Entry 4TUR (X-ray diffraction, 2.17 A resolution); this record covers chains A and T of the 4 polymer chains in the assembly.

Chain A:
Protein: DNA polymerase beta
Organism: Homo sapiens
Notes: EC 2.7.7.7, 4.2.99.-
UniProt: P06746 (DPOLB_HUMAN); numbering as in UniProt (aligned over 7-335)
Chain sequence (329 residues; numbered 7 to 335; the number before each row is that of its first residue):
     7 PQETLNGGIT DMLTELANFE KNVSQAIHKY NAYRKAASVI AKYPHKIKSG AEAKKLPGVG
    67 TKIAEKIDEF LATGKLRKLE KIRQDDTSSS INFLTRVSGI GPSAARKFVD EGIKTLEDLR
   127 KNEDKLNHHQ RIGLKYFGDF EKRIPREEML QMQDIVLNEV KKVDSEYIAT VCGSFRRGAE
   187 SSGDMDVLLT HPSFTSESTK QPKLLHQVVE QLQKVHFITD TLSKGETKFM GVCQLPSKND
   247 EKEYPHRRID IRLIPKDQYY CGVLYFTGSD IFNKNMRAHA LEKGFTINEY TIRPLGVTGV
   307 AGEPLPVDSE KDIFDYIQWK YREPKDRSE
Disordered / not traced: 205-206
Ion coordination: Na+ site 1: Lys60, Leu62, Val65 (shared with 1 residue of chain D); Na+ site 2: Thr101, Val103, Ile106 (shared with 1 residue of chain P); Mg2+ site 1: Asp190 (together with 0KX); Mg2+ site 2: Asp190, Asp192 (together with 0KX) (shared with 1 residue of chain P)
Ligand contacts: 0KX (2'-deoxy-5'-O-[(R)-hydroxy{[(R)-hydroxy(phosphonooxy)phosphoryl]amino}phosphoryl]cytidine): Arg149, Gly179, Ser180, Arg183, Ser188, Gly189, Asp190, Asp192, Tyr271, Phe272, Thr273, Gly274, Ser275, Asp276, Asn279
Swiss-Prot annotation at these positions:
  - region: Arg183 to Asp192 (DNA-binding)
  - active site: Lys72 (Nucleophile)
  - binding site (K(+)): Lys60, Leu62, Val65, Thr101, Val103, Ile106
  - binding site (Na(+)): Lys60, Leu62, Val65, Thr101, Val103, Ile106
  - binding site (dATP): Arg149, Ser180, Arg183, Gly189, Asp190
  - binding site (dCTP): Arg149, Ser180, Arg183, Gly189, Asp190
  - binding site (dGTP): Arg149, Ser180, Arg183, Gly189, Asp190, Asp192
  - binding site (dTTP): Arg149, Ser180, Arg183, Gly189, Asp190
  - binding site (Mg(2+)): Asp190, Asp192, Asp256
  - modified residue: Lys72 (N6-acetyllysine), Arg83 (Omega-N-methylarginine), Arg152 (Omega-N-methylarginine)
  - cross-link (Glycyl lysine isopeptide (Lys-Gly)): Lys41 (interchain with G-Cter in ubiquitin), Lys61 (interchain with G-Cter in ubiquitin), Lys81 (interchain with G-Cter in ubiquitin)
  - natural variant: Leu22 (L22P: Found in a gastric cancer sample; uncertain significance), Tyr39 (Y39C: Found in a gastric cancer sample; uncertain significance), Gly118 (G118V: Decreased DNA-directed DNA polymerase activity), Arg137 (R137Q: Decreased function in base-excision repair), Arg149 (R149I: Decreased DNA-directed DNA polymerase activity), Asp160 (D160N: Found in a gastric cancer sample; uncertain significance), Cys239 (C239R: Found in a gastric cancer sample; uncertain significance), Lys289 (K289M: Found in a colon cancer sample; uncertain significance), Asn294 (N294D: Found in a gastric cancer sample; uncertain significance), Glu295 (E295K: Found in a gastric cancer sample; uncertain significance)
  - mutagenesis: Phe25 (F25W: No effect on 5'-dRP lyase activity. Decreased ssDNA binding), His34 (H34G: Decreased 5'-dRP lyase activity. Decreased ssDNA binding), Lys35 (K35A: Decreased 5'-dRP lyase activity. Decreased ssDNA binding. Loss of 5'-dRP lyase activity; when associated with A-68 and A-72. Decreased ssDNA binding; when associated with A-68 and A-72 ...), Tyr39 (Y39F: No effect on 5'-dRP lyase activity; Y39Q: Abolishes DNA polymerase and 5'-dRP lyase activity), Lys41 (K41R: Abolishes ubiquitination; when associated with R-61 and R-81), Lys60 (K60A: Decreased 5'-dRP lyase activity. Decreased ssDNA binding), Lys61 (K61R: Abolishes ubiquitination; when associated with R-41 and R-81), Lys68 (K68A: No effect on 5'-dRP lyase activity. Decreased ssDNA binding. Loss of 5'-dRP lyase activity; when associated with A-35 and A-72. Decreased ssDNA binding; when associated with A-35 and A-72 ...), Glu71 (E71Q: No effect on 5'-dRP lyase activity. No effect on structure shown by circular dichroism. No effect on ssDNA binding), Lys72 (K72A: Severely reduced 5'-dRP lyase activity. Does not affect ssDNA binding. Loss of 5'-dRP lyase activity; when associated with A-35 and A-68. Decreased ssDNA binding ...), Glu75 (E75A: Slightly decreased 5'-dRP lyase activity. Decreased ssDNA binding. No effect on structure shown by circular dichroism), Lys81 (K81R: Abolishes ubiquitination; when associated with R-41 and R-61), 5 further mutagenesis entries in UniProt
From the paper describing this entry:
  - catalytic residues: Asp190, Asp192, Asp256

Chain T:
Molecule: 16-nt DNA strand
Sequence (16 nucleotides; numbered 1 to 16; the number before each row is that of its first residue):
     1 CCCACGGCCC ATCACC
Ion coordination: Cisplatin Pt: DG6, DG7

Interface between chain A and chain T:
Pairs across the interface (16):
  His34(A) - DC5(T)  stacking on the base
  Ser229(A) - DC10(T)  phosphate contact
  Ser229(A) - DA11(T)  sugar contact
  Lys230(A) - DC10(T)  phosphate contact
  Lys230(A) - DA11(T)  hydrogen bond to the phosphate
  Gly231(A) - DC10(T)  phosphate contact
  Glu232(A) - DC10(T)  hydrogen bond to the phosphate
  Thr233(A) - DC9(T)  hydrogen bond to the phosphate
  Thr233(A) - DC10(T)  hydrogen bond to the phosphate
  Lys234(A) - DC9(T)  hydrogen bond to the base
  Lys234(A) - DC10(T)  hydrogen bond to the phosphate
  Tyr271(A) - DG6(T)  hydrogen bond to the base
  Arg283(A) - DG6(T)  hydrogen bond to the phosphate
  Glu295(A) - DC8(T)  sugar contact
  Tyr296(A) - DC8(T)  hydrogen bond to the phosphate
  Tyr296(A) - DC9(T)  hydrogen bond to the phosphate
Also at the interface, not in a pair above, chain A (14 interface residues in all): Asn133, His134, Leu228
Also at the interface, not in a pair above, chain T (8 interface residues in all): DG7, DT12

Overview:
14 residues of chain A and 8 residues of chain T are in contact, with 10 hydrogen bonds and 1 aromatic
stacking contact. Among the polar pairs are Lys234(A)-DC9(T), Tyr271(A)-DG6(T) and Lys230(A)-DA11(T). Chain A
binds compound 0KX. The paper reports catalytic residues Asp190(A), Asp192(A) and Asp256(A).
Chain A is DNA polymerase beta (Homo sapiens) and chain T is a 16-nt DNA strand; the structure, Human DNA
polymerase beta inserting dCMPNPP opposite the 5'G of cisplatin crosslinked Gs (Pt-GG2), was determined by
X-ray diffraction (same publication as 4TUP, 4TUQ and 4TUS).
